2CTS - chain A; structure by X-ray diffraction, 2.00 A resolution.

Chain A:
Molecule: Citrate synthase
From: Sus scrofa
Notes: EC 4.1.3.7
UniProt: P00889 (CISY_PIG); residues 1-437 here correspond to UniProt positions 28-464 (UniProt number = residue number + 27)
Chain sequence (437 residues; each row starts with the number of its first residue):
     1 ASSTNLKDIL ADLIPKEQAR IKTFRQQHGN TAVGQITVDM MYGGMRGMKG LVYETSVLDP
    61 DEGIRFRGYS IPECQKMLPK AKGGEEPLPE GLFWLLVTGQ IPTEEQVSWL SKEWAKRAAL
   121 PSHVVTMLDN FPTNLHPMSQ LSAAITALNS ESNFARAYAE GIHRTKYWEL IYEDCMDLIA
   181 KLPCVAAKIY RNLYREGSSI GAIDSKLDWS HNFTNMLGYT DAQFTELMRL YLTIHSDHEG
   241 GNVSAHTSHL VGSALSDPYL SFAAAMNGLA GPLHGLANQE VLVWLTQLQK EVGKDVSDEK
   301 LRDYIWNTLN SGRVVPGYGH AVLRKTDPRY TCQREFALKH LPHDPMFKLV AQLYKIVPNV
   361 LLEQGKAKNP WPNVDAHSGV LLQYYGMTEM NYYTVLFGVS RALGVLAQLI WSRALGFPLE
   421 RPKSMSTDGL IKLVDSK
Sequence notes: conflict A32 (Val59 in P00889)
Ligand contacts: coenzyme A (COA): R46, Y158, R164, P272, L273, A277, E280, L309, R313, V314, V315, P316, G317, Y318, G319, H320, A321, L361, K366, A367, K368, N369, N373, P418, L419
UniProt features mapped onto this chain:
  - active site: H274, H320, D375
  - binding site (oxaloacetate): R329, R401, R421
  - modified residue: K49 (N6-acetyllysine), K76 (N6-succinyllysine), K166 (N6-succinyllysine), S199 (Phosphoserine), K294 (N6-acetyllysine), K300 (N6-acetyllysine), K348 (N6-acetyllysine), K355 (N6-acetyllysine), K366 (N6-acetyllysine), K368 (N6,N6,N6-trimethyllysine), K423 (N6-succinyllysine), K432 (N6-acetyllysine)

Overview:
Bound to chain A: coenzyme A. UniProt lists 3 active-site residues and 3 oxaloacetate-binding residues.
Chain A is Citrate synthase (Sus scrofa); the structure, Crystallographic refinement and atomic models of two
different forms of citrate synthase at 2.7 and 1.7 ..., was determined by X-ray diffraction together with 1CTS
and 3CTS from the same study.
